Entry 3QFQ (X-ray diffraction, 2.90 A resolution); this record covers chains B and C of the 5 polymer chains in the assembly.

# Chain B
Name: Large T antigen
Source organism: Merkel cell polyomavirus
Notes: fragment: Origin Binding Domain
Reference sequence: E2IPT4 (E2IPT4_9POLY); residues 308-433 here correspond to UniProt positions 230-355 (UniProt number = residue number - 78)
Amino-acid sequence (135 residues; row label = number of the first residue in the row):
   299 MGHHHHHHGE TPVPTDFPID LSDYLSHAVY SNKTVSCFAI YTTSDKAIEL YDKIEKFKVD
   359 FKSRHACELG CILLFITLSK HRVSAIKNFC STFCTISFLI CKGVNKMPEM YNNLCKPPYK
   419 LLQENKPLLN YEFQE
Not modelled in the structure: 299-308, 429-433
Sequence notes: expression tag (299-307)
Reported in the primary citation:
  - binding site for the 26-nt DNA strand (chain C): His325 to Val333, Lys378, Arg380, Ser382, Asn386, Asn403
  - mutagenesis - K331A: decreased binding to Site 1/2 oligo
  - mutagenesis - F391A (K4 990 nM): unchanged binding to protein-DNA affinity
  - self-association interface (contacts with another copy of this molecule); pairs are residue here / residue on that copy: Phe391-Phe391 (hydrophobic contact), Lys354
  - binding site for the 26-nt DNA strand: Lys378, Ser382, Asn386

# Chain C
Molecule: 26-nt DNA strand
Sequence (26 nucleotides; numbered 1 to 26; the number before each row is that of its first residue):
     1 CGGAGGCTAG GAGCCCCAAG CCTCTG

# How chain B and chain C interact
Pairs across the interface - 15 pairs, chain B then chain C:
  Ser324(B) - DG3(C)  phosphate contact
  Ala326(B) - DG3(C)  sugar contact
  Ala326(B) - DA4(C)  phosphate contact
  Val327(B) - DA4(C)  phosphate contact
  Tyr328(B) - DA4(C)  hydrogen bond to the phosphate
  Tyr328(B) - DG5(C)  phosphate contact
  Ser329(B) - DA4(C)  phosphate contact
  Ser329(B) - DG5(C)  base contact
  Asn330(B) - DG5(C)  hydrogen bond to the base
  Asn330(B) - DG6(C)  base contact
  Lys331(B) - DG2(C)  sugar contact
  Lys331(B) - DG3(C)  hydrogen bond to the base
  Lys331(B) - DG5(C)  hydrogen bond to the base
  Asn403(B) - DG2(C)  phosphate contact
  Asn403(B) - DG3(C)  hydrogen bond to the phosphate
Other interface residues (no listed pair), chain B (11 interface residues in all): Leu323, His325, Arg380
Other interface residues (no listed pair), chain C (6 interface residues in all): DC7

# Overview
11 residues of chain B face 6 of chain C across their interface; the contacts include 5 hydrogen bonds. Polar
pairs include Asn330(B)-DG5(C), Lys331(B)-DG3(C) and Lys331(B)-DG5(C). The paper reports a binding site for
the 26-nt DNA strand (chain C) at His325(B), Lys378(B) and Arg380(B) among others; K331A of chain B reduces
binding to Site 1/2 oligo.
Here chain B is Large T antigen (Merkel cell polyomavirus) and chain C is a 26-nt DNA strand. Entry 3QFQ
(Asymmetric Assembly of Merkel Cell Polyomavirus Large T-antigen Origin Binding Domains at the Viral Origin)
was determined by X-ray diffraction.
